Entry 3OFN (X-ray diffraction, 3.20 A resolution); this record covers chains F and G of the 9 polymer chains in the assembly.

# Chain F
Molecule: ATP synthase subunit beta
Source organism: Saccharomyces cerevisiae
Notes: EC 3.6.3.14
UniProt: P00830 (ATPB_YEAST); residues 3-478 here correspond to UniProt positions 36-511 (UniProt number = residue number + 33)
Chain sequence (484 residues; numbered -5 to 478; the number before each row is that of its first residue; numbers below 1 keep their minus sign (Ala-5 is residue -5)):
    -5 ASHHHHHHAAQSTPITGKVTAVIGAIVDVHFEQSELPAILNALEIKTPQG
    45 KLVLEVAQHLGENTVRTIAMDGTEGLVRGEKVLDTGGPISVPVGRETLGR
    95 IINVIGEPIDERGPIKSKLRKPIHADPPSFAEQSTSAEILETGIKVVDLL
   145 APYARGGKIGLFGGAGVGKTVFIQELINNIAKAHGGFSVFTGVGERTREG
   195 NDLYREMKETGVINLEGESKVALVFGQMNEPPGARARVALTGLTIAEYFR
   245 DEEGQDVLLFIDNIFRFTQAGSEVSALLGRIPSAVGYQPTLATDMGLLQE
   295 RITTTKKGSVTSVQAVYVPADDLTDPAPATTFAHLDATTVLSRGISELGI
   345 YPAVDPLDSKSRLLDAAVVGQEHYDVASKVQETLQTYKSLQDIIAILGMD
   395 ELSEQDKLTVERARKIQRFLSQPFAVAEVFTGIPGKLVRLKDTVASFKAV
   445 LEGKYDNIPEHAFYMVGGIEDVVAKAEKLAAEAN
Disordered / not traced: -5 to 6, 476-478
Differences from the reference sequence: expression tag (-5 to 2)
Metal / ion sites: Mg2+: Thr164 (together with AMP-PNP)
Small-molecule neighbours:
  - AMP-PNP (ANP; phosphoaminophosphonic acid-adenylate ester), molecule 1: Gly158, Ala159, Gly160, Val161, Gly162, Lys163, Thr164, Val165, Glu189, Arg190, Glu193, Tyr311, Tyr345, Pro346, Phe418, Ala421, Phe424, Thr425
  - AMP-PNP (ANP), molecule 2: Arg356, Asp359, Tyr368

# Chain G
Molecule: ATP synthase subunit gamma
Source organism: Saccharomyces cerevisiae
Notes: EC 3.6.3.14
UniProt: P38077 (ATPG_YEAST); residues 1-278 here correspond to UniProt positions 34-311 (UniProt number = residue number + 33)
Chain sequence (278 residues; row label = number of the first residue in the row):
     1 ATLKEVEMRLKSIKNIEKITKTMKIVASTRLSKAEKAKISAKKMDEAEQL
    51 FYKNAETKNLDVEATETGAPKELIVAITSDKGLCGSIHSQLAKAVRRHLN
   101 DQPNADIVTIGDKIKMQLLRTHPNNIKLSINGIGKDAPTFQESALIADKL
   151 LSVMKAGTYPKISIFYNDPVSSLSFEPSEKPIFNAKTIEQSPSFGKFEID
   201 TDANVPRDLFEYTLANQMLTAMAQGYAAEISARRNAMDNASKNAGDMINR
   251 YSILYNRTRQAVITNELVDIITGASSLG
Disordered / not traced: 63-70, 277-278

# Interface between chain F and chain G
Residue-residue contacts - 20 pairs, chain F then chain G:
  Ile275(F) - Thr272(G)
  Ile275(F) - Ser276(G)
  Pro276(F) - Thr272(G)
  Ala314(F) - Arg257(G)  hydrogen bond (backbone-side chain)
  Asp386(F) - Arg9(G)  salt bridge
  Asp386(F) - Met247(G)
  Ala389(F) - Asn243(G)  hydrogen bond (backbone-side chain)
  Ala389(F) - Met247(G)  hydrophobic
  Ile390(F) - Ala240(G)
  Ile390(F) - Asn243(G)  hydrogen bond (backbone-side chain)
  Ile390(F) - Ala244(G)  hydrophobic
  Ile390(F) - Met247(G)  hydrophobic
  Leu391(F) - Ala240(G)  hydrophobic
  Asp394(F) - Gly85(G)
  Asp394(F) - Ser86(G)
  Glu395(F) - Leu83(G)  hydrogen bond (side chain-backbone)
  Glu395(F) - Cys84(G)
  Glu395(F) - Gly85(G)
  Glu398(F) - Gln117(G)
  Glu398(F) - Arg120(G)
Also at the interface, not in a pair above, chain G (15 interface residues in all): Ile16

# Summary
The interface between chain F and chain G involves 10 residues on one side and 15 on the other, with 4
hydrogen bonds and 1 salt bridge. Polar contacts include Asp386(F)-Arg9(G), Ala314(F)-Arg257(G) and
Ala389(F)-Asn243(G). Ligands of chain F: AMP-PNP.
Here chain F is ATP synthase subunit beta and chain G is ATP synthase subunit gamma, both from Saccharomyces
cerevisiae. Entry 3OFN (Structure of four mutant forms of yeast F1 ATPase: alpha-N67I) was determined by X-ray
diffraction together with 3OE7 and 3OEH from the same study.
